4G0U - chains A and C of the 6 polymer chains in the assembly; structure by X-ray diffraction, 2.70 A resolution.

== Chain A ==
Name: DNA topoisomerase 2-beta
Source organism: Homo sapiens
Notes: EC 5.99.1.3; fragment: htop2beta cleavage core
UniProt: Q02880 (TOP2B_HUMAN); residues 445-1201 here correspond to UniProt positions 450-1206 (UniProt number = residue number + 5)
Sequence (803 residues; numbered 419 to 1221; the number before each row is that of its first residue):
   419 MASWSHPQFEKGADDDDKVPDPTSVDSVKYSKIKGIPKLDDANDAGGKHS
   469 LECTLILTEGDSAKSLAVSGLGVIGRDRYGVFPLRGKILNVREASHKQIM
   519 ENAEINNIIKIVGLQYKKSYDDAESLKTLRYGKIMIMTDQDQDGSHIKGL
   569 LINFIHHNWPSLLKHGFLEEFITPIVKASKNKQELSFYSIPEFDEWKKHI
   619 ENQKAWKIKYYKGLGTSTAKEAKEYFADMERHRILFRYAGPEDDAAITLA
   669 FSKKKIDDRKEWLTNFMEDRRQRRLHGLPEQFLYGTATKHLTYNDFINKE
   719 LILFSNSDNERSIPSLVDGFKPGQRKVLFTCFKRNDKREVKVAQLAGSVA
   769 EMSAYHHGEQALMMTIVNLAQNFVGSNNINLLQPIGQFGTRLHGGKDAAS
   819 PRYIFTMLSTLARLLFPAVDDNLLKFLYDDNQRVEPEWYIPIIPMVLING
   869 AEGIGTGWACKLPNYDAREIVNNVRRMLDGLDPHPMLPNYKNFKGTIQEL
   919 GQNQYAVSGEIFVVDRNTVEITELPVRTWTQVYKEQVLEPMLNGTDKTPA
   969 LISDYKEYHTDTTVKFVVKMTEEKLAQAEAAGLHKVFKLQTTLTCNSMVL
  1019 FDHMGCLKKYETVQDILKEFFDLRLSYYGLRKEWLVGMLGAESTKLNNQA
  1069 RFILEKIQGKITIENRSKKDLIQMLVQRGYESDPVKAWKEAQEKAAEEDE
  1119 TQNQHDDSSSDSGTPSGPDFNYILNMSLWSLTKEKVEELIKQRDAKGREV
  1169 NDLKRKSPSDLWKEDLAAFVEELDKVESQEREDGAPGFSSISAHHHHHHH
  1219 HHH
Unresolved in the structure: 419-454, 592-647, 694-706, 1112-1134, 1202-1221
Construct notes: expression tag (419-444, 1202-1221)
UniProt features mapped onto this chain:
  - region: Lys1006 to Ser1015 (Interaction with DNA)
  - motif: Glu1029 to Phe1039 (Nuclear export signal)
  - active site: Tyr821 (O-(5'-phospho-DNA)-tyrosine intermediate)
  - binding site (Mg(2+)): Glu477, Asp557, Asp559
  - site: Lys505 (Interaction with DNA), Asn508 (Interaction with DNA), Arg677 (Interaction with DNA), Lys678 (Interaction with DNA), Lys739 (Interaction with DNA), Tyr773 (Interaction with DNA), Arg820 (Transition state stabilizer), Ile872 (Important for DNA bending), Trp947 (Interaction with DNA)
  - cross-link (Glycyl lysine isopeptide (Lys-Gly)): Lys595 (interchain with G-Cter in SUMO2), Lys600 (interchain with G-Cter in SUMO2), Lys630 (interchain with G-Cter in SUMO2), Lys638 (interchain with G-Cter in SUMO2), Lys641 (interchain with G-Cter in SUMO2), Lys671 (interchain with G-Cter in SUMO2), Lys707 (interchain with G-Cter in SUMO2), Lys1087 (interchain with G-Cter in SUMO2)
Bound ions: Mg2+: Asp557, Asp559
Small-molecule neighbours: Amsacrine (ASW; N-[4-(acridin-9-ylamino)-3-methoxyphenyl]methanesulfonamide): Pro455, Arg503, Gly504, Lys505, Ile506, Ala521, Glu522, Gln778
From the paper describing this entry:
  - binding site for Amsacrine: Ile454, Pro455, Arg503, Ala521, Glu522
  - catalytic residues: Tyr821
  - binding site for the 12-nt DNA strand: Tyr821
  - binding site for the 12-nt DNA strand: Tyr821
  - conformationally variable residues (loop rearrangement, side-chain flip): Pro455, Arg503
  - specificity-determining residues: Gln778, Ala816 (by similarity / conservation)

== Chain C ==
Molecule: 8-nt DNA strand
Sequence (8 nucleotides; row label = number of the first residue in the row):
     1 AGCCGAGC

== Chain A / chain C interface ==
Residue-residue contacts - 25 pairs, chain A then chain C:
  Glu477(A) - DC8(C)  phosphate contact
  Gly504(A) - DC8(C)  base contact
  Lys505(A) - DG7(C)  base contact
  Lys505(A) - DC8(C)  hydrogen bond to the base
  Asp561(A) - DG7(C)  phosphate contact
  Asp561(A) - DC8(C)  sugar contact
  Ile565(A) - DC8(C)  phosphate contact
  Arg729(A) - DA6(C)  sugar contact
  Arg729(A) - DG7(C)  sugar contact
  Lys739(A) - DG5(C)  sugar contact
  Lys739(A) - DA6(C)  salt bridge to the phosphate
  Gln742(A) - DA6(C)  phosphate contact
  Tyr773(A) - DG7(C)  hydrogen bond to the phosphate
  His775(A) - DG7(C)  hydrogen bond to the phosphate
  His775(A) - DC8(C)  salt bridge to the phosphate
  Gly776(A) - DC8(C)  hydrogen bond to the phosphate
  Gln778(A) - DC8(C)  base contact
  Thr783(A) - DA6(C)  hydrogen bond to the phosphate
  Asn786(A) - DG5(C)  hydrogen bond to the phosphate
  Glu870(A) - DC4(C)  phosphate contact
  Glu870(A) - DG5(C)  phosphate contact
  Ile872(A) - DC4(C)  base contact
  Ile872(A) - DG5(C)  base contact
  Arg945(A) - DC4(C)  sugar contact
  Trp947(A) - DC4(C)  hydrogen bond to the phosphate
Also at the interface, not in a pair above, chain A (24 interface residues in all): Arg503, Ser730, Gly741, His774, Ala779, Lys814

== In short ==
24 residues of chain A face 5 of chain C across their interface; the contacts include 7 hydrogen bonds and 2
salt bridges. Polar contacts include Lys505(A)-DC8(C), Tyr773(A)-DG7(C) and His775(A)-DG7(C). Chain A binds
Amsacrine. The paper reports the catalytic residue Tyr821(A); a binding site for Amsacrine at Ile454(A),
Pro455(A) and Arg503(A) among others.
Chain A is DNA topoisomerase 2-beta (Homo sapiens) and chain C is an 8-nt DNA strand; the structure, Human
topoisomerase IIbeta in complex with DNA and amsacrine, was determined by X-ray diffraction, deposited
together with 4J3N, 4G0V and 4G0W.
